8Q7B - chains D and A of the 6 polymer chains in the assembly; structure by electron microscopy, 2.56 A resolution.

Chain D:
Protein: 5D3(Fab) heavy chain variable domain
Organism: Mus musculus
Notes: antibody fragment or engineered binder
Sequence (221 residues; row label = number of the first residue in the row):
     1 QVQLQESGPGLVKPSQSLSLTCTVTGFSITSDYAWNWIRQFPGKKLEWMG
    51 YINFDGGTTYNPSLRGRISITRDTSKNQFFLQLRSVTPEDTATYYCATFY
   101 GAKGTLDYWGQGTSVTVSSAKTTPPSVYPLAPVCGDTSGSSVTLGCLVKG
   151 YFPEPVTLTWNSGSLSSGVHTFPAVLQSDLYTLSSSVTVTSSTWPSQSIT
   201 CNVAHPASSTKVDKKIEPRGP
Not modelled in the structure: 1, 120-221
Disulfides: Cys22-Cys96

Chain A:
Protein: ATP-binding cassette sub-family G member 2
Organism: Homo sapiens
Notes: EC 7.6.2.2
UniProt: Q9UNQ0 (ABCG2_HUMAN); numbering as in UniProt (aligned over 1-655)
Sequence (655 residues; each row starts with the number of its first residue):
     1 MSSSNVEVFIPVSQGNTNGFPATASNDLKAFTEGAVLSFHNICYRVKLKS
    51 GFLPCRKPVEKEILSNINGIMKPGLNAILGPTGGGKSSLLDVLAARKDPS
   101 GLSGDVLINGAPRPANFKCNSGYVVQDDVVMGTLTVRENLQFSAALRLAT
   151 TMTNHEKNERINRVIQELGLDKVADSKVGTQFIRGVSGGERKRTSIGMEL
   201 ITDPSILFLDEPTTGLDSSTANAVLLLLKRMSKQGRTIIFSIHQPRYSIF
   251 KLFDSLTLLASGRLMFHGPAQEALGYFESAGYHCEAYNNPADFFLDIING
   301 DSTAVALNREEDFKATEIIEPSKQDKPLIEKLAEIYVNSSFYKETKAELH
   351 QLSGGEKKKKITVFKEISYTTSFCHQLRWVSKRSFKNLLGNPQASIAQII
   401 VTVVLGLVIGAIYFGLKNDSTGIQNRAGVLFFLTTNQCFSSVSAVELFVV
   451 EKKLFIHEYISGYYRVSSYFLGKLLSDLLPMRMLPSIIFTCIVYFMLGLK
   501 PKADAFFVMMFTLMMVAYSASSMALAIAAGQSVVSVATLLMTICFVFMMI
   551 FSGLLVNLTTIASWLSWLQYFSIPRYGFTALQHNEFLGQNFCPGLNATGN
   601 NPCNYATCTGEEYLVKQGIDLSPWGLWKNHVALACMIVIFLTIAYLKLLF
   651 LKKYS
Not modelled in the structure: 1-34, 47-60, 302-327, 355-368, 655
Disulfides: Cys592-Cys608
Glycans and other covalent adducts: N-acetylglucosamine (NAG) linked to Asn596
Small-molecule neighbours:
  - BWQ (tert-butyl 3-[(2S,5S,8S)-14-cyclopentyloxy-2-(2-methylpropyl)-4,7-bis(oxidanylidene)-3,6,17-triazatetracyclo[8.7.0.03,8.011,16]heptadeca-1(10),11,13,15-tetraen-5-yl]propanoate), molecule 1: Ala397, Gln398, Val401, Phe431, Phe432, Thr435, Asn436, Phe439, Ser440, Met549
  - BWQ, molecule 2: Leu539, Thr542, Ile543, Val546, Met549, Leu555
UniProt features mapped onto this chain:
  - binding site (ATP): Gly80 to Ser87, Arg184 to Glu190, Glu211, His243
  - site (Not glycosylated): Asn418, Asn557
  - modified residue: Thr362 (Phosphothreonine)
  - glycosylation: Asn596 (N-linked (GlcNAc...) asparagine)
  - natural variant: Val12 (V12M: Found in Jr(a-) blood group phenotype), Gln141 (Q141K: Associated with high serum levels of uric acid and increased risk of gout), Arg147 (R147W: Loss of protein expression), Thr153 (T153M: Decreased protein abundance), Lys360 (deletion: No effect on protein abundance), Phe373 (F373C: Decreased protein abundance), Thr421 (T421A: No effect on protein abundance), Thr434 (T434M: No effect on protein abundance), Ser476 (S476P: No effect on protein abundance), Ser572 (S572R: Decreased protein abundance), Asp620 (D620N: No effect on protein abundance)
  - mutagenesis: Met71 (M71V: Decreased protein abundance. No effect on substrate transmembrane transport), Lys86 (K86M: Decreased protein abundance. Decreased localization to the plasma membrane and retained intracellularly. Loss of ATPase-coupled transmembrane transporter activity), Glu211 (E211Q: Decreased estrone-3 sulfate ATPase-coupled transmembrane transporter activity. Decreased substrate-induced ATP hydrolysis ...), Thr362 (T362A: Loss of phosphorylation by PIM1. Decreased localization to the plasma membrane. Decreased homooligomerization. Loss of function in resistance to drug treatment ...), Arg383 (R383C: Loss of protein expression), Asn418 (N418Q: No effect), Thr435 (T435A: No effect on stability. Increased estrone-3 sulfate ATPase-coupled transmembrane transporter activity. Increased substrate-induced ATP hydrolysis. Increased substrate transport ...), Asn436 (N436A: No effect on stability. Decreased estrone-3 sulfate ATPase-coupled transmembrane transporter activity. Decreased substrate-induced ATP hydrolysis. Decreased substrate transport), Phe439 (F439A: No effect on stability. Decreased estrone-3 sulfate ATPase-coupled transmembrane transporter activity. Decreased substrate-induced ATP hydrolysis. Decreased substrate transport), Arg482 (R482D: Decreases ATPase activity; R482G/N/S/T: Increases ATPase activity; R482K/I/M/Y: No change in ATPase activity; R482T/Y: Decreases transport activity), Val546 (V546A: No effect on stability. No effect on estrone-3 sulfate ATPase-coupled transmembrane transporter activity. No effect on substrate-induced ATP hydrolysis. No effect on substrate transport ...), Met549 (M549A: No effect on stability. No effect on estrone-3 sulfate ATPase-coupled transmembrane transporter activity. No effect on substrate-induced ATP hydrolysis. No effect on substrate transport), 7 further mutagenesis entries in UniProt
From the paper describing this entry:
  - binding site for BWQ: Thr435, Asn436, Phe439

How chain D and chain A interact:
Contacting residue pairs (17):
  Ser31(D) - Asn596(A)  hydrogen bond (backbone-side chain)
  Asp32(D) - Gly594(A)
  Asp32(D) - Leu595(A)
  Asp32(D) - Asn596(A)  hydrogen bond (side chain-backbone)
  Tyr33(D) - Gly594(A)
  Ala34(D) - Gly594(A)
  Tyr51(D) - Pro593(A)
  Asn53(D) - Pro593(A)
  Asn53(D) - Gly594(A)
  Phe54(D) - Leu595(A)
  Phe54(D) - Asn596(A)
  Asp55(D) - Asn590(A)
  Phe99(D) - Pro593(A)
  Tyr100(D) - Gly594(A)
  Tyr100(D) - Leu595(A)  hydrophobic
  Gly101(D) - Pro593(A)
  Ala102(D) - Leu595(A)  hydrophobic
Also at the interface, not in a pair above, chain A (6 interface residues in all): Pro602

In short:
The interface between chain D and chain A involves 12 residues on one side and 6 on the other, with 2 hydrogen
bonds. Polar pairs include Ser31(D)-Asn596(A) and Asp32(D)-Asn596(A). Bound to chain A: compound BWQ.
Covalently linked N-acetylglucosamine: at Asn596(A). From the paper: a binding site for BWQ at Thr435(A),
Asn436(A) and Phe439(A).
Here chain D is 5D3(Fab) heavy chain variable domain (Mus musculus) and chain A is ATP-binding cassette
sub-family G member 2 (Homo sapiens). Entry 8Q7B (ABCG2 in complex with MZ29 and 5D3 Fab) was determined by
electron microscopy, deposited together with 8PXO, 8PY4 and 8QCM.
